PDB entry 5AF9 | X-ray diffraction, 1.18 A resolution | chains H and L of the 3 polymer chains in the assembly

== Chain H ==
Name: Thrombin heavy chain
Organism: Homo sapiens
Notes: EC 3.4.21.5; fragment: thrombin heavy chain
UniProt: P00734 (THRB_HUMAN); the construct lacks a stretch of the UniProt sequence and is renumbered around it, so the offset changes along the chain: 16-36 = UniProt 364-384; 37-60 = UniProt 386-409; 61-77 = UniProt 419-435; 78-97 = UniProt 437-456; 7 more segments
Sequence (258 residues; row label = number of the first residue in the row; note: 1 number in that range is skipped by the numbering (no residue carries it; nothing is unmodelled there); a row labelled like 60A-60I holds insertion residues (60A, then the next letters in order)):
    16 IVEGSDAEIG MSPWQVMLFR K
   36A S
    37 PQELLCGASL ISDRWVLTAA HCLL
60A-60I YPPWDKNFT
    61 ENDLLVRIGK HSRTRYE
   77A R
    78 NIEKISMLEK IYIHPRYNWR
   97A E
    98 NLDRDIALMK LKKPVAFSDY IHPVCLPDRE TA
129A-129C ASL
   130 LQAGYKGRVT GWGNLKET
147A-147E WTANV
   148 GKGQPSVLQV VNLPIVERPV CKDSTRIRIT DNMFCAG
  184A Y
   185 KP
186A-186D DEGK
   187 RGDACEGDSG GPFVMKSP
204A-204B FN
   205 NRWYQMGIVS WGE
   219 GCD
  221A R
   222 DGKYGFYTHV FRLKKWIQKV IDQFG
Not modelled in the structure: 147A-147E, 148-149, 246
Curated features (UniProtKB/Swiss-Prot):
  - region: Ala183 to Val200 (High affinity receptor-binding region which is also known as the TP508 peptide)
  - active site (Charge relay system): His57, Asp102, Ser195
  - glycosylation: Asn60G (N-linked (GlcNAc...) (complex) asparagine)
Cystine bridges: Cys42-Cys58, Cys168-Cys182, Cys191-Cys220
Covalently attached groups: N-acetylglucosamine (NAG) linked to Asn60G
Ion coordination: Na+ site 1: Lys169, Thr172; Na+ site 2: Arg221A, Lys224
Ligand contacts: 4-methoxy-N-(pyridin-2-yl)benzamide (SJR): Glu146, Asp189, Ala190, Cys191, Glu192, Ser195, Val213, Ser214, Trp215, Gly216, Glu217, Gly219, Cys220, Gly226, Phe227, Tyr228

== Chain L ==
Name: Thrombin light chain
Organism: Homo sapiens
Notes: EC 3.4.21.5; fragment: thrombin light chain
UniProt: P00734 (THRB_HUMAN); residues 1-14 here correspond to UniProt positions 336-349 (UniProt number = residue number + 335)
Sequence (29 residues; each row starts with the number of its first residue; a row labelled like 14A-14K holds insertion residues (14A, then the next letters in order)):
    1C E
    1B A
    1A D
     1 CGLRPLFEKK SLED
14A-14K KTERELLESYI
    15 D
Not modelled in the structure: 15

== How chain H and chain L interact ==
Cross-chain cystine bridges: Cys122(H)-Cys1(L)
Residue-residue contacts (59; chain H residue first):
  Glu23(H) - Phe7(L)
  Glu23(H) - Asp14(L)
  Glu23(H) - Lys14A(L)  hydrogen bond (side chain-backbone)
  Ile24(H) - Leu6(L)
  Ile24(H) - Phe7(L)
  Gly25(H) - Arg4(L)
  Gly25(H) - Phe7(L)
  Met26(H) - Arg4(L)  hydrogen bond (backbone-side chain)
  Met26(H) - Phe7(L)  hydrophobic
  Met26(H) - Asp14(L)
  Pro28(H) - Arg4(L)
  Trp29(H) - Gly2(L)
  Trp29(H) - Arg4(L)
  Ser115(H) - Pro5(L)
  Asp116(H) - Pro5(L)
  Asp116(H) - Leu6(L)
  His119(H) - Asp1A(L)  salt bridge
  His119(H) - Leu3(L)  hydrogen bond (side chain-backbone)
  His119(H) - Pro5(L)
  Pro120(H) - Cys1(L)
  Pro120(H) - Gly2(L)  hydrogen bond (backbone-backbone)
  Val121(H) - Cys1(L)
  Cys122(H) - Cys1(L)  disulfide
  Cys122(H) - Gly2(L)
  Gly133(H) - Ser14I(L)
  Tyr134(H) - Ser14I(L)
  Tyr134(H) - Tyr14J(L)  hydrophobic
  Tyr134(H) - Ile14K(L)  hydrogen bond (side chain-backbone)
  Lys135(H) - Glu14E(L)  salt bridge
  Lys135(H) - Leu14F(L)
  Lys135(H) - Ser14I(L)  hydrogen bond (backbone-side chain)
  Lys135(H) - Tyr14J(L)  hydrogen bond (backbone-side chain)
  Gly136(H) - Leu14F(L)
  Arg137(H) - Arg4(L)
  Arg137(H) - Asp14(L)  salt bridge
  Arg137(H) - Thr14B(L)  hydrogen bond
  Arg137(H) - Glu14C(L)
  Asn159(H) - Thr14B(L)  hydrogen bond
  Asn159(H) - Glu14E(L)  hydrogen bond
  Asn159(H) - Leu14F(L)
  Tyr184A(H) - Glu14E(L)  hydrogen bond
  Met201(H) - Tyr14J(L)
  Lys202(H) - Glu8(L)  salt bridge
  Lys202(H) - Glu14C(L)  salt bridge
  Lys202(H) - Tyr14J(L)
  Pro204(H) - Leu14G(L)  hydrophobic
  Pro204(H) - Tyr14J(L)
  Asn205(H) - Leu3(L)
  Asn205(H) - Glu8(L)
  Arg206(H) - Cys1(L)  hydrogen bond (side chain-backbone)
  Arg206(H) - Asp1A(L)
  Arg206(H) - Ala1B(L)  hydrogen bond (side chain-backbone)
  Arg206(H) - Gly2(L)
  Arg206(H) - Leu3(L)
  Trp207(H) - Gly2(L)  hydrogen bond (backbone-backbone)
  Trp207(H) - Arg4(L)
  Trp207(H) - Glu8(L)  hydrogen bond
  Trp207(H) - Asp14(L)
  Trp207(H) - Leu14F(L)  hydrophobic
Also at the interface, not in a pair above, chain H (27 interface residues in all): Tyr117, Leu129C
Also at the interface, not in a pair above, chain L (21 interface residues in all): Glu1C

== Summary ==
Chain H and chain L form an interface of 27 and 21 residues respectively; the contacts include 1 disulfide
bond, 15 hydrogen bonds and 5 salt bridges. Polar pairs include His119(H)-Asp1A(L), Lys135(H)-Glu14E(L) and
Arg137(H)-Asp14(L). Ligands of chain H: 4-methoxy-N-(pyridin-2-yl)benzamide. Covalently linked
N-acetylglucosamine: at Asn60G(H).
Chain H is Thrombin heavy chain and chain L is Thrombin light chain, both from Homo sapiens; the structure,
Thrombin in complex with 4-Methoxy-N-(2-pyridinyl)benzamide, was determined by X-ray diffraction (same
publication as 4UD9, 4UDW, 4UE7, 4UEH, 5AFY, 5AFZ and 5AHG).
